PDB entry 8Y07 | X-ray diffraction, 2.85 A resolution | chains E and G of the 4 polymer chains in the assembly

== Chain E ==
Protein: LbCas12a
From: Lachnospiraceae bacterium ND2006
UniProt: A0A5S8WF58 (A0A5S8WF58_9FIRM); residues 1-1228 here = UniProt positions 1-1228
Chain sequence (1228 residues; each row starts with the number of its first residue):
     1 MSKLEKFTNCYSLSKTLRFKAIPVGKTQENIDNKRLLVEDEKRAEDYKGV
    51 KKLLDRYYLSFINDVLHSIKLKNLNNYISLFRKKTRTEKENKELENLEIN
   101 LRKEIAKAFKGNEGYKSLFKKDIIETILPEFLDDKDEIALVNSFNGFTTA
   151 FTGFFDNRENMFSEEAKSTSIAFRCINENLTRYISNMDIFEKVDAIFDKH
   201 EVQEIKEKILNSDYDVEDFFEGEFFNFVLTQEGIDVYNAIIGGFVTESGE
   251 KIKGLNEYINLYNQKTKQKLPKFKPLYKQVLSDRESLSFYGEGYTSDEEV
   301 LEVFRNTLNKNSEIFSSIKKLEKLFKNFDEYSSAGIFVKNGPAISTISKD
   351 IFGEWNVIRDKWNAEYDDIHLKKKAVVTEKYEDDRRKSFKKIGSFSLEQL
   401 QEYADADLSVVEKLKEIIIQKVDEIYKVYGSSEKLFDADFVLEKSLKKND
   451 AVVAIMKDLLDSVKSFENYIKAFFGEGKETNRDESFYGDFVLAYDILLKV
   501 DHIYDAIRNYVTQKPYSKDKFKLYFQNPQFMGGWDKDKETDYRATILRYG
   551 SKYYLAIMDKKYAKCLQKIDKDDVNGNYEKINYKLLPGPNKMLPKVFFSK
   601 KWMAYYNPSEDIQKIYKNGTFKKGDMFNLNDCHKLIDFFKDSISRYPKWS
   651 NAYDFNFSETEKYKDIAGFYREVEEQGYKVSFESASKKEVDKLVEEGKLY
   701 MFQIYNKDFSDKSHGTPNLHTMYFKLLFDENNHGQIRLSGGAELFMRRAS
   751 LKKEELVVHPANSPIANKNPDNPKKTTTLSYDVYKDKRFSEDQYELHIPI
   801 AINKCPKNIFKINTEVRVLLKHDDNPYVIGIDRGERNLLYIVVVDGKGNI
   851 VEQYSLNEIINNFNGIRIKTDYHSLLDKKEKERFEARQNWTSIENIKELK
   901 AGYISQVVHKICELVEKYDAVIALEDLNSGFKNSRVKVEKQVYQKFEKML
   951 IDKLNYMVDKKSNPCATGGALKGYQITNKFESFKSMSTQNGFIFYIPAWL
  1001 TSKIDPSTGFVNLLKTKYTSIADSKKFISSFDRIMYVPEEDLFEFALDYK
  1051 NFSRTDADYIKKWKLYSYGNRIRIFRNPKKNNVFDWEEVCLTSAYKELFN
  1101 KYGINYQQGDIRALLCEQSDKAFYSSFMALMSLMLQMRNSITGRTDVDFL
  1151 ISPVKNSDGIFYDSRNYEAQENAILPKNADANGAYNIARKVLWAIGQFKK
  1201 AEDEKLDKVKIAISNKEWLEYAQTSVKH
Not modelled in the structure: 285-290, 1078-1083, 1227-1228
Ion coordination: lithium ion: Thr716 (shared with 1 residue of chain F)

== Chain G ==
Molecule: 22-nt DNA strand
Sequence (22 nucleotides; row label = number of the first residue in the row; numbers below 1 keep their minus sign (DT-12 is residue -12)):
   -12 TTTACTGGATGCGTAAAGGACG

== Chain E / chain G interface ==
Pairs across the interface (52; chain E residue first):
  Ser14(E) with DG0(G), base contact
  Thr16(E) with DG0(G), hydrogen bond to the base
  Asn160(E) with DT-3(G), sugar contact; DG-2(G), hydrogen bond to the sugar
  Lys167(E) with DT-3(G), phosphate contact; DG-2(G), salt bridge to the phosphate
  Ser168(E) with DA-4(G), sugar contact
  Thr169(E) with DT-3(G), sugar contact
  Glu292(E) with DT-10(G), phosphate contact; DA-9(G), phosphate contact
  Gly533(E) with DA2(G), phosphate contact
  Trp534(E) with DA2(G), hydrogen bond to the phosphate
  Asp535(E) with DA2(G), hydrogen bond to the phosphate
  Asp537(E) with DA3(G), phosphate contact
  Lys538(E) with DA2(G), base contact; DA3(G), hydrogen bond to the base
  Tyr542(E) with DT1(G), sugar contact; DA2(G), hydrogen bond to the phosphate
  Lys584(E) with DA3(G), salt bridge to the phosphate
  Leu585(E) with DT1(G), phosphate contact; DA2(G), sugar contact
  Pro587(E) with DT1(G), sugar contact; DA2(G), sugar contact
  Lys591(E) with DT1(G), hydrogen bond to the base
  Met592(E) with DA2(G), base contact; DA3(G), sugar contact
  Lys595(E) with DA2(G), base contact; DA3(G), hydrogen bond to the base; DA4(G), hydrogen bond to the sugar
  Ser599(E) with DA4(G), phosphate contact; DG5(G), phosphate contact
  Lys600(E) with DG5(G), hydrogen bond to the phosphate
  Lys601(E) with DA4(G), phosphate contact; DG5(G), hydrogen bond to the phosphate
  Trp602(E) with DA4(G), hydrogen bond to the phosphate
  Tyr646(E) with DA3(G), phosphate contact; DA4(G), hydrogen bond to the phosphate
  Lys648(E) with DA3(G), phosphate contact
  Trp649(E) with DA3(G), hydrogen bond to the phosphate
  Ser739(E) with DG0(G), phosphate contact; DT1(G), phosphate contact
  Gly740(E) with DG0(G), hydrogen bond to the phosphate; DT1(G), hydrogen bond to the phosphate
  Pro799(E) with DG0(G), base contact
  Lys897(E) with DT-7(G), phosphate contact; DG-6(G), salt bridge to the phosphate
  Lys945(E) with DG-6(G), salt bridge to the phosphate
  Lys948(E) with DG-5(G), phosphate contact
  Glu981(E) with DA-4(G), phosphate contact
  Ser982(E) with DA-4(G), phosphate contact
  Phe983(E) with DG-5(G), phosphate contact; DA-4(G), phosphate contact
Other interface residues (no listed pair), chain E (40 interface residues in all): Asp156, Tyr583, Val596, Gly741, Asn895
Other interface residues (no listed pair), chain G (16 interface residues in all): DC-8, DC-1

== In short ==
The interface between chain E and chain G involves 40 residues on one side and 16 on the other, with 16
hydrogen bonds and 4 salt bridges. Polar contacts include Thr16(E)-DG0(G), Lys538(E)-DA3(G) and
Lys591(E)-DT1(G).
Chain E is LbCas12a (Lachnospiraceae bacterium ND2006) and chain G is a 22-nt DNA strand; the structure,
Crystal structure of LbCas12a in complex with crRNA and 13nt target DNA, was determined by X-ray diffraction
together with 8Y04, 8Y05, 8Y06, 8Y08, 8Y09, 8Y0A and 3 further entries from the same study.
